PDB entry 8ZGG | electron microscopy, 3.75 A resolution | chains U and V of the 8 polymer chains in the assembly

[Chain U (and V)]
Molecule: Procollagen galactosyltransferase 1
Organism: Homo sapiens
Notes: EC 2.4.1.50; chain V of this document is another copy of the same molecule, construct and numbering; everything in this record applies to it too
UniProt: Q8NBJ5 (GT251_HUMAN); numbering as in UniProt (aligned over 30-622)
Amino-acid sequence (653 residues; row label = number of the first residue in the row; numbers below 1 keep their minus sign (Met-27 is residue -27)):
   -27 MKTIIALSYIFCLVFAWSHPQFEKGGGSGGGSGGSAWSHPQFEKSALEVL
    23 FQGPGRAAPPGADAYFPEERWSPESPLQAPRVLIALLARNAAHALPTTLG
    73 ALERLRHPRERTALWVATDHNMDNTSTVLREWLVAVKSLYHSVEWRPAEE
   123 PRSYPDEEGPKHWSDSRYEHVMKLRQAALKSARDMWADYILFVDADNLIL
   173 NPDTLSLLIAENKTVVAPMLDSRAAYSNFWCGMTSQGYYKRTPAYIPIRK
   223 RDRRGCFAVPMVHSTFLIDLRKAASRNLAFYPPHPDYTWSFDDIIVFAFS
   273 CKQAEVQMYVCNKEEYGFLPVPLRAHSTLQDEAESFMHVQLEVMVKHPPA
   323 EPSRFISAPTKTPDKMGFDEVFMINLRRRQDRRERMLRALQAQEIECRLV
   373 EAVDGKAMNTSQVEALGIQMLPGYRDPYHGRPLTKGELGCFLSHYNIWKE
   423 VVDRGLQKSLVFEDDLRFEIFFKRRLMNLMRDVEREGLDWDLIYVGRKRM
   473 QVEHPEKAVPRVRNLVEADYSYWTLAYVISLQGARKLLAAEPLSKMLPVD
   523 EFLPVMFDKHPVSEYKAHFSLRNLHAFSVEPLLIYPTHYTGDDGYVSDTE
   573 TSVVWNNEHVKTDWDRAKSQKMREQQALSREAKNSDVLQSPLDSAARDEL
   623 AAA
Disordered / not traced: -27 to 35, 623-625
Disulfide bonds: Cys228-Cys283
Covalently attached groups: N-acetylglucosamine (NAG) linked to Asn184
Differences from the reference sequence: initiating methionine (-27); expression tag (-26 to 29, 623-625)
Metal / ion sites: Mn2+: Asp168 (together with UDP-glucose phosphonate)
Small-molecule neighbours: UDP-glucose phosphonate (660; [[(2R,3S,4R,5R)-5-[2,4-bis(oxidanylidene)pyrimidin-1-yl]-3,4-bis(oxidanyl)oxolan-2-yl]methoxy-oxidanyl-phosphoryl]oxy-[[(2S,3R,4S,5S,6R)-6-(hydroxymethyl)-3,4,5-tris(oxidanyl)oxan-2-yl]methyl]phosphinic acid): Leu59, Ala60, Arg61, Asp91, Tyr126, Lys133, Trp135, Arg139, His142, Val143, Arg147, Asp166, Asp168, Tyr198, His235, Ser236, Asp265, Ile266, Pro294
Swiss-Prot annotation at these positions:
  - motif: Arg619 to Leu622 (Endoplasmic reticulum retention motif)
  - glycosylation (N-linked (GlcNAc...) asparagine): Asn96, Asn184, Asn381
  - natural variant: Leu151 (L151R: In BSVD3), Ala154 (A154P: In BSVD3), Gly377 (G377R: In BSVD3)
  - mutagenesis: Asp166 (D166A: Loss of galactosyltransferase activity; when associated with A-168), Asp168 (D168A: Loss of galactosyltransferase activity; when associated with A-166), Pro292 (P292N: Small decrease of galactosyltransferase activity), Asp336 (D336S: Small decrease of galactosyltransferase activity), Asp461 (D461A: Loss of galactosyltransferase activity; when associated with A-463), Asp463 (D463A: Loss of galactosyltransferase activity; when associated with A-461), Asp585 (D585A: No effect on galactosyltransferase activity; when associated with A-587), Asp587 (D587A: No effect on galactosyltransferase activity; when associated with A-585)
Reported in the primary citation:
  - Mn2+ coordination: Asp168
  - mutagenesis - Y126A, R139A, R147A, D166A, D168A: decreased catalytic activity
  - mutagenesis - R354A, E435A, D437A, T571A: abolished catalytic activity
  - catalytic residues: Asp522 (proposed by the authors, not directly observed)
  - disease-associated variants - L151R, A154P, G377R: decreased catalytic activity (proposed by the authors, not directly observed)

[How chain U and chain V interact]
Pairs across the interface (37; chain U residue first):
  Arg42(U) with Gln279(V)
  Ser44(U) with Glu277(V)
  Glu46(U) with Asn184(V); Lys185(V), salt bridge
  Ser47(U) with Lys244(V); Ala246(V)
  Pro48(U) with Ala245(V), hydrogen bond (backbone-backbone)
  Leu49(U) with Arg243(V)
  Gln50(U) with Arg243(V), hydrogen bond (side chain-backbone); Arg248(V), hydrogen bond
  Arg53(U) with Arg53(V); Trp158(V); Asp160(V), salt bridge
  Glu82(U) with Arg248(V), salt bridge
  Thr84(U) with Trp158(V)
  His113(U) with Asp156(V); Trp158(V), hydrogen bond
  Asp156(U) with His113(V), hydrogen bond (backbone-side chain)
  Met157(U) with Met157(V); Trp158(V), hydrophobic
  Trp158(U) with Arg53(V); Val54(V); His113(V), hydrogen bond; Met157(V), hydrophobic; Trp158(V); Ala159(V), hydrophobic
  Ala159(U) with Trp158(V), hydrophobic
  Asp160(U) with Arg53(V), salt bridge
  Thr186(U) with Glu46(V)
  Arg243(U) with Gln50(V), hydrogen bond (backbone-side chain)
  Lys244(U) with Glu46(V); Gln50(V), hydrogen bond (backbone-side chain)
  Ala245(U) with Pro48(V), hydrogen bond (backbone-backbone); Gln50(V)
  Ala246(U) with Ser47(V)
  Lys274(U) with Arg42(V)
  Glu277(U) with Ser44(V)
Other interface residues (no listed pair), chain U (32 interface residues in all): Val54, Arg83, Ala85, Arg155, Asn184, Lys185, Thr206, Arg248, Gln279
Other interface residues (no listed pair), chain V (31 interface residues in all): Ala36, Glu41, Pro45, Leu49, Arg83, Thr84, Ala85, Leu242

[In short]
The interface between chain U and chain V involves 32 residues on one side and 31 on the other; the contacts
include 9 hydrogen bonds and 4 salt bridges. Among the polar pairs are Glu46(U)-Lys185(V), Arg53(U)-Asp160(V)
and Glu82(U)-Arg248(V). The paper reports the catalytic residue Asp522(U); Y126A, R139A and R147A of chain U,
among others, reduce catalytic activity; 12 substitutions were tested in all.
Both chains are Procollagen galactosyltransferase 1 (Homo sapiens). Entry 8ZGG (Human lysine O-link
glycosylation complex, LH3/ColGalT1 with bound UDP-glucose) was determined by electron microscopy together
with 8ZGC, 8ZGE and 8ZGH from the same study.
